Entry 1KND (X-ray diffraction, 1.90 A resolution); this record covers chain A.

# Chain A
Protein: 2,3-dihydroxybiphenyl 1,2-dioxygenase
Organism: Burkholderia xenovorans
Notes: EC 1.13.11.39
Reference sequence: P47228 (BPHC_BURCE); residues 2-298 here correspond to UniProt positions 1-297 (UniProt number = residue number - 1)
Chain sequence (297 residues; numbered 2 to 298; the number before each row is that of its first residue):
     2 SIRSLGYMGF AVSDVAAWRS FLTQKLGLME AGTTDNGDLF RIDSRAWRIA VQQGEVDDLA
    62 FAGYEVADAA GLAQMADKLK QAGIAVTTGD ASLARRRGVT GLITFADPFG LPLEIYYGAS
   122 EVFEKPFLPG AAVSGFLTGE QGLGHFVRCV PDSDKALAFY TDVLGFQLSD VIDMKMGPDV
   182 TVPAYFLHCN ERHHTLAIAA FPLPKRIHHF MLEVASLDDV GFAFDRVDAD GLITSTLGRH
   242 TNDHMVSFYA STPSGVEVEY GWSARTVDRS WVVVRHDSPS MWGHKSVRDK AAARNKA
Disordered / not traced: 290-298
Ion coordination: Fe2+ site 1: H146, H210, E260 (together with catechol); Fe2+ site 2 near H189 (its only coordinating residue here)
Residues lining bound ligands:
  - catechol (CAQ): H146, I173, F187, H195, H210, H241, N243, D244, Y250, E260, P280
  - tertiary-butyl alcohol (TBU), molecule 1: V148, M175, F187, F202, H209, H210, Y250, P280
  - tertiary-butyl alcohol (TBU), molecule 2: H209, S236, H241, Y250, P280, H285, R289

# Summary
Chain A binds catechol and tertiary-butyl alcohol. H146, H210 and E260 coordinate Fe2+ site 1.
Chain A is 2,3-dihydroxybiphenyl 1,2-dioxygenase (Burkholderia xenovorans); the structure, Crystal Structure
of 2,3-dihydroxybiphenyl 1,2-dioxygenase Complexed with Catechol under Anaerobic Condition, was determined by
X-ray diffraction (same publication as 1KNF and 1KMY).
